PDB entry 8PIH | X-ray diffraction, 1.76 A resolution | chains A and C of the 3 polymer chains in the assembly

== Chain A ==
Name: Phospholipase A2
From: Apis mellifera
Notes: EC 3.1.1.4
UniProtKB: P00630 (PA2_APIME); residues 2-134 here correspond to UniProt positions 35-167 (UniProt number = residue number + 33)
Amino-acid sequence (133 residues; each row starts with the number of its first residue):
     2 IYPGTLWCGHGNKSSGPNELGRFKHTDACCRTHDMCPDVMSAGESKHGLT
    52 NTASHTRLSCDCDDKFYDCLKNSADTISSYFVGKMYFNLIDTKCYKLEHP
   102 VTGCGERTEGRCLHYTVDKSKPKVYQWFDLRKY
Disordered / not traced: 2-5, 11-23
UniProt features mapped onto this chain:
  - active site: His34, Asp64
  - binding site (Ca(2+)): Trp8, Gly10, Gly12, Asp35
  - glycosylation: Asn13 (N-linked (GlcNAc...) asparagine)
Cystine bridges: Cys9-Cys31, Cys30-Cys70, Cys37-Cys63, Cys61-Cys95, Cys105-Cys113

== Chain C ==
Name: nanobdoy AM1-1
From: Lama glama
Amino-acid sequence (118 residues; row label = number of the first residue in the row):
     2 QVQLVETGGGLVQAGGSLRLSCATSGTIFSRATMAWYRQTPGKQREWVTT
    52 ITTSGNTNYADSVKGRFTISRDNAESTLYLQMNSLKPEDTAVYYCNAQFL
   102 SSRTNYWGKGTQVTVSSG
Cystine bridges: Cys23-Cys96

== How chain A and chain C interact ==
Contacting residue pairs (31):
  Leu7(A) - Arg32(C)
  Trp8(A) - Arg32(C)
  Cys9(A) - Ser103(C)
  Cys31(A) - Ser102(C)  hydrogen bond (backbone-side chain)
  His34(A) - Ser102(C)  hydrogen bond
  Asp35(A) - Leu101(C)
  Asp35(A) - Ser102(C)  hydrogen bond
  Val40(A) - Leu101(C)  hydrophobic
  Ser42(A) - Tyr38(C)
  Ser42(A) - Thr51(C)  hydrogen bond
  Ser42(A) - Gln99(C)  hydrogen bond
  Ala43(A) - Tyr38(C)  hydrogen bond (backbone-side chain)
  Ala43(A) - Trp48(C)
  Gly44(A) - Trp48(C)
  Glu45(A) - Trp48(C)
  Glu45(A) - Thr51(C)  hydrogen bond
  Glu45(A) - Asn59(C)  hydrogen bond
  Ser46(A) - Trp48(C)
  Ser46(A) - Asn59(C)  hydrogen bond (backbone-side chain)
  Lys47(A) - Asn59(C)
  Ser55(A) - Asn106(C)
  His56(A) - Arg104(C)
  Thr57(A) - Gln99(C)  hydrogen bond
  Thr57(A) - Leu101(C)
  Phe67(A) - Ser102(C)
  Met86(A) - Arg104(C)
  Tyr87(A) - Leu101(C)
  Tyr87(A) - Ser102(C)
  Tyr87(A) - Arg104(C)  hydrogen bond (backbone-side chain)
  Leu90(A) - Arg104(C)
  Thr93(A) - Arg104(C)
Other interface residues (no listed pair), chain A (26 interface residues in all): Gly10, Met36, Pro38, Leu59, Leu131
Other interface residues (no listed pair), chain C (15 interface residues in all): Thr34, Ala36, Thr53, Thr54

== Overview ==
26 residues of chain A face 15 of chain C across their interface; the contacts include 11 hydrogen bonds.
Polar pairs include Cys31(A)-Ser102(C), His34(A)-Ser102(C) and Asp35(A)-Ser102(C). From UniProt: active-site
residues His34(A) and Asp64(A) and 4 Ca2+-binding residues on chain A.
Here chain A is Phospholipase A2 (Apis mellifera) and chain C is nanobdoy AM1-1 (Lama glama). Entry 8PIH
(Structure of Api m1 in complex with two nanobodies) was determined by X-ray diffraction.
